Entry 3TTV (X-ray diffraction, 1.45 A resolution); this record covers chains A and C of the 4 polymer chains in the assembly.

[Chain A (and C)]
Name: Catalase HPII
From: Escherichia coli
Notes: EC 1.11.1.6; chain C of this document is another copy of the same molecule, construct and numbering; everything in this record applies to it too
UniProtKB: P21179 (CATE_ECOLI); numbering as in UniProt (aligned over 1-753)
Chain sequence (753 residues; row label = number of the first residue in the row):
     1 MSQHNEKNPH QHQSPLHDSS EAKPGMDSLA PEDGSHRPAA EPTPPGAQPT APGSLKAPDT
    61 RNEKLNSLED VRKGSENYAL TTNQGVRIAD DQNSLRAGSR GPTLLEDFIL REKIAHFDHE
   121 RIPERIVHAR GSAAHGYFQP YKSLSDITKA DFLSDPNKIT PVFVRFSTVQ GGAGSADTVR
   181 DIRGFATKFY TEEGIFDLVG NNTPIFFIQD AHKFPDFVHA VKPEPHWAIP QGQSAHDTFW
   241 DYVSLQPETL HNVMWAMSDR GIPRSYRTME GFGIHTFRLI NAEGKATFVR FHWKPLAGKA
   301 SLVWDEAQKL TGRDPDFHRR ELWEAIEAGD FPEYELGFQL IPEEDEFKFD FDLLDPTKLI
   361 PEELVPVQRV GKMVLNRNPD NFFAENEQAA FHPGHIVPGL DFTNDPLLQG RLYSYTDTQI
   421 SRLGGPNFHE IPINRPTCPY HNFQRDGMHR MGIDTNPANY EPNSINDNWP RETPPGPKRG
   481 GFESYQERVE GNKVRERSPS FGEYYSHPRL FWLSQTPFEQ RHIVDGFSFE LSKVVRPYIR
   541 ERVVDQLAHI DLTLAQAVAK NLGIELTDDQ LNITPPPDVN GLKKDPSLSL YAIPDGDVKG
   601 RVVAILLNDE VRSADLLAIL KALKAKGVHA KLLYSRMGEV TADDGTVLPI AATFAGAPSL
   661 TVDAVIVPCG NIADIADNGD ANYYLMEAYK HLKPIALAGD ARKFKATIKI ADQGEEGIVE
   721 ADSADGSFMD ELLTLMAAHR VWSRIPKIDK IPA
Unresolved in the structure: 1-27
Differences from the reference sequence: engineered mutation A115 (Thr in P21179), Y413 (Phe in P21179)
Modified / non-standard residues: C669 (cysteinesulfonic acid; OCS)
Metal / ion sites: heme Fe near Y415 (its only coordinating residue here)
Ligand contacts:
  - heme (HEM), molecule 1: I114, F117, D118
  - heme (HEM), molecule 2: R125, I126, V127, H128, R165, S167, G184, F185, A186, V199, G200, N201, F206, A211, F214, I274, H275, F391, L407, G410, R411, S414, Y415, T418, Q419, R422
Reported in the primary citation:
  - mutagenesis - F413Y: unchanged catalytic activity
  - catalytic residues: H128 (citing earlier work)
  - mutagenesis - R111A, R111K, F413Y: unchanged expression

[Interface between chain A and chain C]
Pairs across the interface - 277 pairs, chain A then chain C:
  S28(A) - D467(C)  hydrogen bond
  S28(A) - R471(C)
  L29(A) - N463(C)
  L29(A) - S464(C)
  L29(A) - D467(C)  hydrogen bond (backbone-side chain)
  L29(A) - N468(C)
  A30(A) - S464(C)
  A30(A) - D467(C)  hydrogen bond (backbone-side chain)
  H36(A) - S464(C)
  H36(A) - I465(C)
  R37(A) - P457(C)
  R37(A) - I465(C)
  R37(A) - N466(C)  hydrogen bond
  P52(A) - T455(C)
  S54(A) - T455(C)
  L55(A) - T455(C)
  V71(A) - M451(C)
  V71(A) - G452(C)
  V71(A) - I453(C)  hydrogen bond (backbone-backbone)
  R72(A) - I453(C)
  K73(A) - Y440(C)  hydrogen bond (side chain-backbone)
  K73(A) - H441(C)
  K73(A) - I453(C)  hydrogen bond (backbone-backbone)
  K73(A) - D454(C)
  K73(A) - T455(C)  hydrogen bond (backbone-backbone)
  G74(A) - H441(C)
  G74(A) - T455(C)
  S75(A) - N456(C)
  S75(A) - N466(C)  hydrogen bond
  S75(A) - W469(C)
  S75(A) - P470(C)
  E76(A) - N466(C)
  E76(A) - W469(C)
  N77(A) - W469(C)
  Y78(A) - H441(C)
  Y78(A) - W469(C)
  Y78(A) - P470(C)
  Y78(A) - R471(C)  hydrogen bond (backbone-backbone)
  A79(A) - H441(C)
  A79(A) - P470(C)
  A79(A) - R471(C)
  A79(A) - T473(C)
  L80(A) - H441(C)
  L80(A) - N442(C)
  L80(A) - F443(C)  hydrophobic
  L80(A) - P470(C)
  L80(A) - R471(C)  hydrogen bond (backbone-backbone)
  L80(A) - E472(C)
  T81(A) - Y440(C)
  T81(A) - H441(C)  hydrogen bond (backbone-backbone)
  T81(A) - N442(C)  hydrogen bond (backbone-side chain)
  T82(A) - Y440(C)
  T82(A) - N442(C)
  N83(A) - H429(C)
  N83(A) - P436(C)
  N83(A) - Y440(C)
  N83(A) - N442(C)  hydrogen bond
  N83(A) - Q444(C)  hydrogen bond
  Q84(A) - G194(C)
  Q84(A) - I195(C)  hydrogen bond (backbone-backbone)
  Q84(A) - H395(C)
  Q84(A) - H429(C)
  Q84(A) - P436(C)
  G85(A) - E193(C)
  G85(A) - G194(C)
  G85(A) - C438(C)
  G85(A) - P439(C)
  G85(A) - Y440(C)
  V86(A) - E193(C)
  V86(A) - I396(C)
  V86(A) - F482(C)  hydrophobic
  R87(A) - T473(C)
  R87(A) - R479(C)  hydrogen bond (side chain-backbone)
  R87(A) - G480(C)
  R87(A) - G481(C)
  R87(A) - F482(C)  hydrogen bond (backbone-backbone)
  I88(A) - E472(C)
  I88(A) - T473(C)  hydrogen bond (backbone-backbone)
  A89(A) - E472(C)
  A89(A) - T473(C)
  A89(A) - P475(C)
  A89(A) - G481(C)
  A89(A) - F482(C)
  D90(A) - E472(C)
  D91(A) - E461(C)
  D91(A) - E472(C)  hydrogen bond (backbone-side chain)
  Q92(A) - E461(C)  hydrogen bond
  Q92(A) - E472(C)  hydrogen bond
  L95(A) - S484(C)
  A97(A) - V489(C)  hydrophobic
  L105(A) - Q409(C)
  L105(A) - Y413(C)  hydrophobic
  E106(A) - F402(C)
  E106(A) - Q409(C)  hydrogen bond
  E106(A) - L412(C)
  F108(A) - G394(C)
  F108(A) - F402(C)  hydrophobic
  F108(A) - F482(C)  hydrophobic
  R111(A) - L412(C)  hydrogen bond (side chain-backbone)
  E112(A) - Q444(C)  hydrogen bond
  A115(A) - I420(C)  hydrophobic
  H116(A) - P426(C)
  H116(A) - N427(C)  hydrogen bond
  H116(A) - Q444(C)
  H116(A) - R445(C)  hydrogen bond (side chain-backbone)
  H116(A) - D446(C)
  H116(A) - R450(C)
  H119(A) - I420(C)
  H119(A) - P426(C)
  H119(A) - G447(C)
  E120(A) - R445(C)
  E120(A) - D446(C)
  E120(A) - G447(C)  hydrogen bond (backbone-backbone)
  R121(A) - D446(C)  salt bridge
  I122(A) - M448(C)
  P123(A) - M448(C)
  E193(A) - G85(C)
  E193(A) - V86(C)
  G194(A) - Q84(C)
  G194(A) - G85(C)
  I195(A) - Q84(C)  hydrogen bond (backbone-backbone)
  D380(A) - I453(C)
  D380(A) - D454(C)
  D380(A) - T455(C)
  N381(A) - D454(C)
  F383(A) - D446(C)
  F383(A) - G447(C)
  F383(A) - R450(C)
  A384(A) - I453(C)  hydrophobic
  E385(A) - I453(C)
  Q388(A) - G447(C)
  Q388(A) - H449(C)
  Q388(A) - R450(C)  hydrogen bond (side chain-backbone)
  G394(A) - F108(C)
  H395(A) - Q84(C)
  I396(A) - V86(C)
  F402(A) - E106(C)
  F402(A) - F108(C)  hydrophobic
  Q409(A) - L105(C)
  Q409(A) - E106(C)  hydrogen bond
  L412(A) - E106(C)
  L412(A) - R111(C)  hydrogen bond (backbone-side chain)
  Y413(A) - L105(C)  hydrophobic
  I420(A) - A115(C)  hydrophobic
  I420(A) - H119(C)
  R422(A) - M448(C)
  L423(A) - M448(C)
  L423(A) - H449(C)
  G424(A) - M448(C)
  G424(A) - H449(C)  hydrogen bond (backbone-side chain)
  P426(A) - H116(C)
  P426(A) - H119(C)
  N427(A) - H116(C)  hydrogen bond
  N427(A) - H449(C)
  H429(A) - N83(C)
  H429(A) - Q84(C)
  E430(A) - M451(C)
  I431(A) - H449(C)
  P432(A) - M451(C)
  P436(A) - N83(C)
  P436(A) - Q84(C)
  P439(A) - G85(C)
  Y440(A) - K73(C)  hydrogen bond (backbone-side chain)
  Y440(A) - T81(C)
  Y440(A) - T82(C)
  Y440(A) - N83(C)
  H441(A) - G74(C)
  H441(A) - Y78(C)
  H441(A) - A79(C)
  H441(A) - L80(C)
  H441(A) - T81(C)  hydrogen bond (backbone-backbone)
  N442(A) - L80(C)
  N442(A) - T81(C)  hydrogen bond (side chain-backbone)
  N442(A) - T82(C)
  N442(A) - N83(C)  hydrogen bond
  F443(A) - L80(C)  hydrophobic
  Q444(A) - N83(C)  hydrogen bond
  Q444(A) - E112(C)  hydrogen bond
  Q444(A) - K113(C)
  Q444(A) - H116(C)
  R445(A) - H116(C)  hydrogen bond (backbone-side chain)
  R445(A) - E120(C)
  D446(A) - H116(C)
  D446(A) - E120(C)
  D446(A) - F383(C)
  G447(A) - H119(C)
  G447(A) - E120(C)  hydrogen bond (backbone-backbone)
  G447(A) - F383(C)
  G447(A) - Q388(C)
  M448(A) - I122(C)
  M448(A) - P123(C)
  M448(A) - R422(C)
  M448(A) - L423(C)
  M448(A) - G424(C)
  M448(A) - H449(C)
  H449(A) - Q388(C)
  H449(A) - L423(C)
  H449(A) - G424(C)  hydrogen bond (side chain-backbone)
  H449(A) - N427(C)
  H449(A) - I431(C)
  H449(A) - M448(C)
  H449(A) - H449(C)  hydrogen bond
  H449(A) - M451(C)
  R450(A) - H116(C)
  R450(A) - F383(C)
  R450(A) - Q388(C)  hydrogen bond (backbone-side chain)
  M451(A) - V71(C)
  M451(A) - E430(C)
  M451(A) - P432(C)
  M451(A) - H449(C)
  M451(A) - M451(C)  hydrophobic
  G452(A) - V71(C)
  I453(A) - V71(C)  hydrogen bond (backbone-backbone)
  I453(A) - R72(C)
  I453(A) - K73(C)  hydrogen bond (backbone-backbone)
  I453(A) - D380(C)
  I453(A) - E385(C)
  D454(A) - K73(C)
  D454(A) - D380(C)
  D454(A) - N381(C)
  T455(A) - P52(C)
  T455(A) - S54(C)
  T455(A) - L55(C)
  T455(A) - K73(C)  hydrogen bond (backbone-backbone)
  T455(A) - G74(C)
  T455(A) - D380(C)
  N456(A) - S75(C)
  P457(A) - R37(C)
  P457(A) - L55(C)
  E461(A) - D91(C)
  E461(A) - Q92(C)  hydrogen bond
  P462(A) - L29(C)  hydrophobic
  N463(A) - L29(C)
  S464(A) - L29(C)
  S464(A) - A30(C)
  S464(A) - H36(C)
  I465(A) - H36(C)
  I465(A) - R37(C)
  N466(A) - R37(C)  hydrogen bond
  N466(A) - S75(C)  hydrogen bond
  N466(A) - E76(C)
  D467(A) - S28(C)  hydrogen bond
  D467(A) - L29(C)  hydrogen bond (side chain-backbone)
  D467(A) - A30(C)  hydrogen bond (side chain-backbone)
  N468(A) - L29(C)
  W469(A) - S75(C)
  W469(A) - E76(C)
  W469(A) - N77(C)
  W469(A) - Y78(C)
  P470(A) - S75(C)
  P470(A) - Y78(C)
  P470(A) - A79(C)
  P470(A) - L80(C)
  R471(A) - Y78(C)  hydrogen bond (backbone-backbone)
  R471(A) - A79(C)
  R471(A) - L80(C)  hydrogen bond (backbone-backbone)
  E472(A) - L80(C)
  E472(A) - I88(C)
  E472(A) - A89(C)
  E472(A) - D90(C)
  E472(A) - D91(C)  hydrogen bond (side chain-backbone)
  E472(A) - Q92(C)  hydrogen bond
  T473(A) - A79(C)
  T473(A) - R87(C)
  T473(A) - I88(C)  hydrogen bond (backbone-backbone)
  T473(A) - A89(C)
  P475(A) - A89(C)
  R479(A) - R87(C)  hydrogen bond (backbone-side chain)
  G480(A) - R87(C)
  G481(A) - R87(C)
  G481(A) - A89(C)
  F482(A) - V86(C)  hydrophobic
  F482(A) - R87(C)  hydrogen bond (backbone-backbone)
  F482(A) - A89(C)
  F482(A) - F108(C)  hydrophobic
  S484(A) - L95(C)
  V489(A) - A97(C)  hydrophobic
Other interface residues (no listed pair), chain A (125 interface residues in all): L68, P102, I109, K113, V397, P398, D401, N404, G410, T416, G425, F428, N434, C438, K493
Other interface residues (no listed pair), chain C (125 interface residues in all): L68, P102, I109, R121, A384, V397, P398, D401, N404, G410, T416, G425, F428, N434, P462, K493

[Summary]
Chain A and chain C each contribute 125 residues to their interface; the contacts include 61 hydrogen bonds
and 1 salt bridge. Polar contacts include R121(A)-D446(C), S28(A)-D467(C) and L29(A)-D467(C). Ligands of chain
A: heme. The paper reports the catalytic residue H128(A); R111A, R111K and F413Y of chain A leave expression
unchanged.
Both chains are Catalase HPII (Escherichia coli). Entry 3TTV (Structure of the F413E variant of E. coli KatE)
was determined by X-ray diffraction (same publication as 3TTT, 3TTU, 3TTW and 3TTX).
